6HWU - chain A; structure by X-ray diffraction, 2.30 A resolution.

== Chain A ==
Protein: Mitogen-activated protein kinase 14
Organism: Homo sapiens
Notes: EC 2.7.11.24
UniProtKB: Q16539 (MK14_HUMAN); residue numbers follow UniProt; this construct covers 2-360
Sequence (362 residues; row label = number of the first residue in the row; numbers below 1 keep their minus sign (Gly-1 is residue -1)):
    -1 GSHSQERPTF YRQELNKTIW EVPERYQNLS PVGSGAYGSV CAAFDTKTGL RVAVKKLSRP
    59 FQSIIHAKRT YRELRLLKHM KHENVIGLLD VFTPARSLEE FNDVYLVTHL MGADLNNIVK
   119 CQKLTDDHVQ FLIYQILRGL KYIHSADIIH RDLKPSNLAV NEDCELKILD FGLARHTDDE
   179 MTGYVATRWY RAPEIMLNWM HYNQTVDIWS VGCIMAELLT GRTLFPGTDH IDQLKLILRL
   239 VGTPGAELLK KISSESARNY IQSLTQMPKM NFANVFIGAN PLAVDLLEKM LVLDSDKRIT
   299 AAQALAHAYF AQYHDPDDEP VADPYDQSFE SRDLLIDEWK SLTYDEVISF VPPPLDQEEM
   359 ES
Not modelled in the structure: -1 to 4, 117-121, 172-182, 354-360
Construct notes: expression tag (-1 to 1)
Curated features (UniProtKB/Swiss-Prot):
  - motif: Thr180 to Tyr182 (TXY)
  - active site: Asp168 (Proton acceptor)
  - binding site (ATP): Val30 to Val38, Lys53
  - modified residue: Ser2 (N-acetylserine), Thr16 (Phosphothreonine), Lys53 (N6-acetyllysine), Lys152 (N6-acetyllysine), Thr180 (Phosphothreonine), Tyr182 (Phosphotyrosine), Thr263 (Phosphothreonine), Tyr323 (Phosphotyrosine)
  - natural variant: Ala51 (A51V: In a gastric adenocarcinoma sample), Pro322 (P322R: In a lung adenocarcinoma sample)
  - mutagenesis: Ala34 (A34V: Lowered kinase activity), Lys53 (K53R: Loss of kinase activity), Lys54 (K54R: Impairs MAP2K6/MKK6-dependent autophosphorylation), Tyr69 (Y69H: Lowered kinase activity), Asp168 (D168A: Loss of kinase activity), Thr175 (T175A: No effect on either the kinase activity or tyrosine phosphorylation), Asp176 (D176A: Emulation of the active state. Increase in activity; when associated with S-327 or L-327), Asp177 (D177A: Loss of kinase activity), Thr180 (T180E: Loss of kinase activity), Tyr182 (Y182F: Loss of kinase activity), Ala320 (A320T: Lowered kinase activity), Phe327 (F327L: Emulation of the active state. Increase in activity; when associated with A-176; F327S: Emulation of the active state. Increase in activity; when associated with A-176), 1 further mutagenesis entry in UniProt
Ligand contacts: GE5 (3-(2,5-dimethoxyphenyl)-N-[4-[4-(4-fluorophenyl)-2-[(E)-phenyldiazenyl]-1,3-thiazol-5-yl]pyridin-2-yl]propanamide): Val30, Gly33, Ala34, Val38, Ala40, Ala51, Val52, Lys53, Leu86, Leu104, Val105, Thr106, His107, Leu108, Met109, Gly110, Phe169, Gly170, Leu171

== In short ==
Ligands of chain A: compound GE5. Curated annotation (UniProt) lists active-site residue Asp168, 10
ATP-binding residues and 13 mutagenesis sites.
Chain A is Mitogen-activated protein kinase 14 (Homo sapiens); the structure, Crystal structure of p38alpha in
complex with a photoswitchable 2-Azothiazol-based Inhibitor (compound 2), was determined by X-ray diffraction
together with 6HMP, 6HMR, 6HWT and 6HWV from the same study.
